PDB entry 8EUJ | electron microscopy, 3.36 A resolution | chains B and I of the 10 polymer chains in the assembly

# Chain B
Molecule: Histone H4
UniProtKB: P62798 (H4_XENBO); residues 1-103 here = UniProt positions 1-103
Sequence (103 residues; numbered 1 to 103; the number before each row is that of its first residue):
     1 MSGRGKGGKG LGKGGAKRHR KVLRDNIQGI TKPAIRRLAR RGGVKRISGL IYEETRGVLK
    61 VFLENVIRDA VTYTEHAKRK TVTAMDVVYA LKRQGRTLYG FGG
Disordered / not traced: 1-22
UniProt features mapped onto this chain:
  - DNA-binding region: Lys17 to Lys21
  - modified residue: Ser2 (N-acetylserine), Arg4 (Asymmetric dimethylarginine), Lys6 (N6-(2-hydroxyisobutyryl)lysine), Lys9 (N6-(2-hydroxyisobutyryl)lysine), Lys13 (N6-(2-hydroxyisobutyryl)lysine), Lys17 (N6-(2-hydroxyisobutyryl)lysine), Lys21 (N6,N6,N6-trimethyllysine), Lys32 (N6-(2-hydroxyisobutyryl)lysine), Lys45 (N6-(2-hydroxyisobutyryl)lysine), Ser48 (Phosphoserine), Tyr52 (Phosphotyrosine), Lys60 (N6-(2-hydroxyisobutyryl)lysine), Lys78 (N6-(2-hydroxyisobutyryl)lysine), Lys80 (N6-(2-hydroxyisobutyryl)lysine), Tyr89 (Phosphotyrosine), Lys92 (N6-(2-hydroxyisobutyryl)lysine)
  - cross-link (Glycyl lysine isopeptide (Lys-Gly)): Lys32 (interchain with G-Cter in UFM1), Lys92 (interchain with G-Cter in ubiquitin)

# Chain I
Molecule: 227-nt DNA strand
Sequence (227 nucleotides; each row starts with the number of its first residue; numbers below 1 keep their minus sign (DC-73 is residue -73)):
   -73 CTGGAGAATC CCGGTGCCGA GGCCGCTCAA TTGGTCGTAG ACAGCTCTAG CACCGCTTAA
   -13 ACGCACGTAC GCGCTGTCCC CCGCGTTTTA ACCGCCAAGG GGATTACTCC CTAGTCTCCA
    47 GGCACGTGTC AGATATATAC ATCCTGTGCA TGTATTGAAC AGCGACCTTG CCGGTGCCAG
   107 TCGGATAGTG TTCCGAGCTC CCACTCTAGA GGATCCCCGG GTACCGA
Disordered / not traced: -73, 73-153

# Interface between chain B and chain I
Pairs across the interface - 10 pairs, chain B then chain I:
  Arg46(B) - DC7(I)  hydrogen bond to the sugar
  Arg46(B) - DC8(I)  phosphate contact
  Ile47(B) - DC7(I)  sugar contact
  Ile47(B) - DC8(I)  hydrogen bond to the phosphate
  Ser48(B) - DC7(I)  phosphate contact
  Lys78(B) - DG28(I)  phosphate contact
  Arg79(B) - DG28(I)  phosphate contact
  Lys80(B) - DG27(I)  salt bridge to the phosphate
  Lys80(B) - DG28(I)  hydrogen bond to the phosphate
  Thr81(B) - DG28(I)  sugar contact
Other interface residues (no listed pair), chain B (9 interface residues in all): Lys45, Gly49
Other interface residues (no listed pair), chain I (6 interface residues in all): DC6, DA29

# In short
9 residues of chain B and 6 residues of chain I are in contact, with 3 hydrogen bonds and 1 salt bridge. Polar
pairs include Arg46(B)-DC7(I), Ile47(B)-DC8(I) and Lys80(B)-DG28(I). From UniProt: a DNA-binding region on
chain B.
Here chain B is Histone H4 and chain I is a 227-nt DNA strand. Entry 8EUJ (Class2 of the INO80-Nucleosome
complex) was determined by electron microscopy, deposited together with 8ETS, 8ETT, 8ETU, 8ETV, 8ETW, 8EU9,
8EUE and 8EUF.
